4NCN - chain A; structure by X-ray diffraction, 1.87 A resolution.

[Chain A]
Name: Eukaryotic translation initiation factor 5B-like protein
Organism: Chaetomium thermophilum var. thermophilum
UniProt: G0S8G9 (G0S8G9_CHATD); aligned to UniProt positions 517-970 over residues 517-970 (the alignment contains insertions or deletions, so no single offset holds)
Chain sequence (457 residues; row label = number of the first residue in the row):
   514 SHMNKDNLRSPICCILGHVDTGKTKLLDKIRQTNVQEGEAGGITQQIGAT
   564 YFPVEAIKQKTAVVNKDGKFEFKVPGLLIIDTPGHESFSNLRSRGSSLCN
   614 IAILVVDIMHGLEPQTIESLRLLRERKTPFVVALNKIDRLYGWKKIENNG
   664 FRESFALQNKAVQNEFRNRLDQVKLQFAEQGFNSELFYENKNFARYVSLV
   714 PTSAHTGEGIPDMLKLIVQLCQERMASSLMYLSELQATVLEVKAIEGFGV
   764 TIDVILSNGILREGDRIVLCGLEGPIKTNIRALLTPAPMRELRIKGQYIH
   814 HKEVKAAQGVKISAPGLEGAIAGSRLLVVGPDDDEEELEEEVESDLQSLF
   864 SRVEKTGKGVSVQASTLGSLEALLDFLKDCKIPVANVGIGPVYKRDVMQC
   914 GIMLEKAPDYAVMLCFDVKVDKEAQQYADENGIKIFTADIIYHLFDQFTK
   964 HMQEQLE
Not modelled in the structure: 514-516, 861-970
Construct notes: expression tag (514-516)
Ion coordination: Na+: Asp533, Gly555 (together with GTP); Mg2+: Thr537, Thr557 (together with GTP)
Small-molecule neighbours: GTP (guanosine-5'-triphosphate): His531, Val532, Asp533, Thr534, Gly535, Lys536, Thr537, Lys538, Gln549, Glu552, Gly555, Ile556, Thr557, Thr595, Pro596, Gly597, His598, Asn648, Lys649, Asp651, Arg652, Ser716, Ala717, His718

[Overview]
Chain A binds GTP. The Na+ site is built by Asp533 and Gly555. The Mg2+ site is built by Thr537 and Thr557.
Chain A is Eukaryotic translation initiation factor 5B-like protein (Chaetomium thermophilum var.
thermophilum); the structure, Crystal structure of eukaryotic translation initiation factor eIF5B (517-858)
from Chaetomium thermophilum in complex with GTP, was determined by X-ray diffraction (same publication as
4N3G, 4N3N, 4N3S, 4NCF and 4NCL).
